5XK7 - chains A and B; structure by X-ray diffraction, 1.91 A resolution.

[Chain A (and B)]
Protein: Undecaprenyl diphosphate synthase
Organism: Streptomyces sp. CNH189
Notes: chain B of this document is another copy of the same molecule, construct and numbering; everything in this record applies to it too
UniProt: M4T4U9 (M4T4U9_9ACTN); residue numbers follow UniProt; this construct covers 1-217
Amino-acid sequence (232 residues; row label = number of the first residue in the row; numbers below 1 keep their minus sign (Met-14 is residue -14)):
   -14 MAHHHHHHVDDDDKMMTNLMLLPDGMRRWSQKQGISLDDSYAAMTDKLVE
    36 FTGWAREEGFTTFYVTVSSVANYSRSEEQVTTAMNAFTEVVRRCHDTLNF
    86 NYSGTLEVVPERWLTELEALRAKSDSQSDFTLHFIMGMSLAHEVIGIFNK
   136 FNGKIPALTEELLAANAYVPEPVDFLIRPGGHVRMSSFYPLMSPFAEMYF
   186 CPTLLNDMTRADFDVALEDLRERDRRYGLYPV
Disordered / not traced: -14 to -1, 217 (chain B: -14 to -1, 210-217)
Sequence notes: expression tag (-14 to 0)
Ion coordination: Mg2+: Asp9 (together with pyrophosphate)
Small-molecule neighbours:
  - dimethylallyl diphosphate (DMA): Phe180, Arg211, Tyr212, Gly213, Leu214
  - pyrophosphate (POP), molecule 1: Pro8, Asp9, Ser54, Ala56, Asn57, Arg60, Arg163, Arg169, Ser171, Phe173
  - pyrophosphate (POP), molecule 2: Asp9, Gly10, Met11, Arg12, Arg13, Tyr26, Arg60

[How chain A and chain B interact]
Contacting residue pairs (77; chain A residue first):
  Leu125(A) - Tyr174(B)  hydrophobic
  Leu125(A) - Leu176(B)  hydrophobic
  Ala126(A) - Leu148(B)  hydrophobic
  Val129(A) - Val129(B)  hydrophobic
  Ile130(A) - Leu143(B)
  Ile130(A) - Thr144(B)
  Ile130(A) - Glu145(B)
  Phe133(A) - Phe133(B)  hydrophobic
  Phe133(A) - Phe136(B)
  Phe133(A) - Asn137(B)
  Phe133(A) - Ile140(B)  hydrophobic
  Phe133(A) - Leu143(B)  hydrophobic
  Asn134(A) - Ala142(B)
  Asn134(A) - Leu143(B)  hydrogen bond (side chain-backbone)
  Phe136(A) - Phe133(B)
  Asn137(A) - Asn137(B)
  Asn137(A) - Gly138(B)  hydrogen bond (side chain-backbone)
  Asn137(A) - Ile140(B)  hydrogen bond (side chain-backbone)
  Asn137(A) - Pro141(B)  hydrogen bond (side chain-backbone)
  Gly138(A) - Asn137(B)  hydrogen bond (backbone-side chain)
  Gly138(A) - Gly138(B)
  Ile140(A) - Phe133(B)  hydrophobic
  Ile140(A) - Asn137(B)  hydrogen bond (backbone-side chain)
  Pro141(A) - Asn137(B)
  Ala142(A) - Asn134(B)
  Leu143(A) - Ile130(B)
  Leu143(A) - Phe133(B)  hydrophobic
  Leu143(A) - Asn134(B)  hydrogen bond (backbone-side chain)
  Thr144(A) - Ile130(B)
  Glu145(A) - His127(B)  salt bridge
  Glu145(A) - Ile130(B)
  Leu148(A) - Ala126(B)  hydrophobic
  Val168(A) - Glu182(B)
  Val168(A) - Met183(B)  hydrogen bond (backbone-backbone)
  Val168(A) - Phe185(B)  hydrophobic
  Val168(A) - Arg208(B)  hydrogen bond (backbone-side chain)
  Arg169(A) - Ala181(B)
  Arg169(A) - Glu182(B)  salt bridge
  Met170(A) - Met183(B)  hydrophobic
  Ser171(A) - Tyr174(B)
  Ser171(A) - Pro179(B)
  Tyr174(A) - Leu125(B)  hydrophobic
  Tyr174(A) - Met170(B)
  Tyr174(A) - Tyr174(B)
  Leu176(A) - Leu125(B)
  Met177(A) - Ala126(B)  hydrophobic
  Pro179(A) - Met170(B)
  Pro179(A) - Ser171(B)  hydrogen bond (backbone-backbone)
  Pro179(A) - Ser172(B)  hydrogen bond (backbone-backbone)
  Phe180(A) - Ala56(B)  hydrophobic
  Phe180(A) - Ser171(B)
  Ala181(A) - Arg169(B)
  Glu182(A) - Val168(B)
  Glu182(A) - Arg169(B)  salt bridge
  Met183(A) - Val168(B)  hydrogen bond (backbone-backbone)
  Met183(A) - Met183(B)  hydrophobic
  Phe185(A) - Val168(B)  hydrophobic
  Phe185(A) - Phe185(B)  hydrophobic
  Arg208(A) - Val168(B)  hydrogen bond (side chain-backbone)
  Asp209(A) - His167(B)
  Asp209(A) - Arg169(B)  hydrogen bond (backbone-side chain)
  Arg210(A) - Arg169(B)
  Arg211(A) - Arg12(B)
  Arg211(A) - Arg13(B)
  Arg211(A) - His167(B)  hydrogen bond
  Tyr212(A) - Ala56(B)
  Gly213(A) - Asn57(B)  hydrogen bond (backbone-side chain)
  Gly213(A) - Arg60(B)  hydrogen bond (backbone-side chain)
  Leu214(A) - Ala56(B)
  Leu214(A) - Ser59(B)
  Leu214(A) - Arg60(B)
  Tyr215(A) - Arg12(B)
  Tyr215(A) - Leu22(B)
  Tyr215(A) - Tyr26(B)
  Tyr215(A) - Arg60(B)  hydrogen bond
  Tyr215(A) - Gln64(B)
  Pro216(A) - Arg12(B)
Interface residues without a listed pair, chain A (41 interface residues in all): His127, Lys139, Ser172
Interface residues without a listed pair, chain B (42 interface residues in all): Lys139, Met177

[Summary]
The interface between chain A and chain B involves 41 residues on one side and 42 on the other; the contacts
include 18 hydrogen bonds and 3 salt bridges. Among the polar pairs are Glu145(A)-His127(B),
Arg169(A)-Glu182(B) and Asn134(A)-Leu143(B).
Chain A and chain B are both Undecaprenyl diphosphate synthase (Streptomyces sp. CNH189); the structure,
Crystal structure of Isosesquilavandulyl Diphosphate Synthase from Streptomyces sp. strain CNH-189 in complex
with DMAPP, was determined by X-ray diffraction (same publication as 5XK6, 5XK8 and 5XK9).
